PDB entry 4GKJ | X-ray diffraction, 3.30 A resolution | chains A and E of the 23 polymer chains in the assembly

Chain A:
Molecule: 16S rRNA
Organism: Thermus thermophilus
Sequence (1513 nucleotides; each row starts with the number of its first residue; note: 4 numbers in that range are skipped by the numbering (no residue carries them; nothing is unmodelled there)):
     5 UGGAGAGUUU GAUCCUGGCU CAGGGUGAAC GCUGGCGGCG UGCCUAAGAC AUGCAAGUCG
    65 UGCGGGCCGC GGGGUUUUAC UCCGUGGUCA GCGGCGGACG GGUGAGUAAC GCGUGGGUGA
   125 CCUACCCGGA AGAGGGGGAC AACCCGGGGA AACUCGGGCU AAUCCCCCAU GUGGACCCGC
   185 CCCUUGGGGU GUGUCCAAAG GGCUUUGCCC GCUUCCGGAU GGGCCCGCGU CCCAUCAGCU
   245 AGUUGGUGGG GUAAUGGCCC ACCAAGGCGA CGACGGGUAG CCGGUCUGAG AGGAUGGCCG
   305 GCCACAGGGG CACUGAGACA CGGGCCCCAC UCCUACGGGA GGCAGCAGUU AGGAAUCUUC
   365 CGCAAUGGGC GCAAGCCUGA CGGAGCGACG CCGCUUGGAG GAAGAAGCCC UUCGGGGUGU
   425 AAACUCCUGA ACCCGGGACG AAACCCCCGA CGAGGGGACU GACGGUACCG GGGUAAUAGC
   485 GCCGGCCAAC UCCGUGCCAG CAGCCGCGGU AAUACGGAGG GCGCGAGCGU UACCCGGAUU
   545 CACUGGGCGU AAAGGGCGUG UAGGCGGCCU GGGGCGUCCC AUGUGAAAGA CCACGGCUCA
   605 ACCGUGGGGG AGCGUGGGAU ACGCUCAGGC UAGACGGUGG GAGAGGGUGG UGGAAUUCCC
   665 GGAGUAGCGG UGAAAUGCGC AGAUACCGGG AGGAACGCCG AUGGCGAAGG CAGCCACCUG
   725 GUCCACCCGU GACGCUGAGG CGCGAAAGCG UGGGGAGCAA ACCGGAUUAG AUACCCGGGU
   785 AGUCCACGCC CUAAACGAUG CGCGCUAGGU CUCUGGGUCU CCUGGGGGCC GAAGCUAACG
   845 CGUUAAGCGC GCCGCCUGGG GAGUACGGCC GCAAGGCUGA AACUCAAAGG AAUUGACGGG
   905 GGCCCGCACA AGCGGUGGAG CAUGUGGUUU AAUUCGAAGC AACGCGAAGA ACCUUACCAG
   965 GCCUUGACAU GCUAGGGAAC CCGGGUGAAA GCCUGGGGUG CCCCGCGAGG GGAGCCCUAG
  1025 CACAGGUGCU GCAUGGCCGU CGUCAGCUCG UGCCGUGAGG UGUUGGGUUA AGUCCCGCAA
  1085 CGAGCGCAAC CCCCGCCGUU AGUUGCCAGC GGUUCGGCCG GGCACUCUAA CGGGACUGCC
  1145 CGCGAAAGCG GGAGGAAGGA GGGGACGACG UCUGGUCAGC AUGGCCCUUA CGGCCUGGGC
  1205 GACACACGUG CUACAAUGCC CACUACAAAG CGAUGCCACC CGGCAACGGG GAGCUAAUCG
  1265 CAAAAAGGUG GGCCCAGUUC GGAUUGGGGU CUGCAACCCG ACCCCAUGAA GCCGGAAUCG
  1325 CUAGUAAUCG CGGAUCAGCC AUGCCGCGGU GAAUACGUUC CCGGGCCUUG UACACACCGC
  1385 CCGUCACGCC AUGGGAGCGG GCUCUACCCG AAGUCGCCGG GAGCCUACGG GCAGGCGCCG
  1445 AGGGUAGGGC CCGUGACUGG GGCGAAGUCG UAACAAGGUA GCUGUACCGG AAGGUGCGGC
  1505 UGGAUCA
  1516 CUUUCU
Construct notes: insertion (1005, 1013, 1225-1226); conflict U1517 (C1508 in 48256), U1519 (C1510 in 48256)
Bound ions: Mg2+ site 1 near U12 (its only coordinating residue here); Mg2+ site 2 near G21 (its only coordinating residue here); Mg2+ site 3 near C48 (its only coordinating residue here); Mg2+ site 4 near A53 (its only coordinating residue here); Mg2+ site 5: A109, G110, G284; Mg2+ site 6 near G115 (its only coordinating residue here); Mg2+ site 7 near G133 (its only coordinating residue here); Mg2+ site 8 near G152 (its only coordinating residue here); Mg2+ site 9 near A201 (its only coordinating residue here); Mg2+ site 10 near G246 (its only coordinating residue here); Mg2+ site 11 near G252 (its only coordinating residue here); Mg2+ site 12: G255, U256; 54 more Mg2+ sites not listed
Ligand contacts: paromomycin (PAR): G1387, U1388, C1389, A1390, C1391, C1467, G1468, A1469, A1470, G1471, U1472, C1473

Chain E:
Protein: 30S ribosomal protein S5
Organism: Thermus thermophilus
Reference sequence: Q5SHQ5 (RS5_THET8); numbering as in UniProt (aligned over 5-154)
Sequence (150 residues; row label = number of the first residue in the row):
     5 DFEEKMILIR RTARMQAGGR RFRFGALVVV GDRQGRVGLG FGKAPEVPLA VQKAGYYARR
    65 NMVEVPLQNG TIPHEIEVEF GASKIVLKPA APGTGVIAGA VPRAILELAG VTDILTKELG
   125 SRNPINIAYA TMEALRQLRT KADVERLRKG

Interface between chain A and chain E:
Residue-residue contacts - 81 pairs, chain A then chain E:
  U5(A) with Ala95(E), base contact
  G6(A) with Ala94(E), base contact; Ala95(E), hydrogen bond to the base; Thr98(E), hydrogen bond to the base; Leu119(E), base contact
  G7(A) with Lys92(E), hydrogen bond to the base; Ile101(E), phosphate contact; Leu119(E), sugar contact; Thr120(E), hydrogen bond to the sugar; Lys121(E), base contact
  A8(A) with Ile101(E), sugar contact; Ala102(E), hydrogen bond to the sugar; Gly103(E), hydrogen bond to the sugar; Arg107(E), base contact; Thr120(E), sugar contact
  G9(A) with Lys121(E), salt bridge to the phosphate; Glu122(E), hydrogen bond to the phosphate; Arg126(E), base contact
  A10(A) with Arg126(E), salt bridge to the phosphate
  G15(A) with Ala17(E), hydrogen bond to the base; Arg18(E), base contact; Met19(E), base contact; Arg24(E), hydrogen bond to the sugar
  A16(A) with Thr16(E), sugar contact; Ala17(E), hydrogen bond to the sugar
  U17(A) with Arg14(E), phosphate contact
  C18(A) with Arg14(E), salt bridge to the phosphate; Asn127(E), hydrogen bond to the phosphate; Asn130(E), phosphate contact
  C19(A) with Ala86(E), sugar contact; Ser125(E), hydrogen bond to the phosphate; Asn127(E), hydrogen bond to the phosphate; Asn130(E), hydrogen bond to the phosphate
  U20(A) with Ser125(E), phosphate contact
  A542(A) with Lys121(E), salt bridge to the phosphate; Arg126(E), salt bridge to the phosphate
  U543(A) with Leu123(E), base contact
  A841(A) with Gly85(E), phosphate contact
  U898(A) with Arg18(E), sugar contact; Met19(E), hydrogen bond to the sugar
  G899(A) with Met19(E), sugar contact; Gln20(E), hydrogen bond to the sugar; Ala21(E), phosphate contact
  A900(A) with Ala21(E), phosphate contact
  C1051(A) with Gln20(E), sugar contact; Arg25(E), phosphate contact
  U1052(A) with Arg18(E), salt bridge to the phosphate; Gln20(E), phosphate contact; Arg25(E), salt bridge to the phosphate
  C1053(A) with Arg27(E), salt bridge to the phosphate; Pro49(E), phosphate contact
  G1054(A) with Pro49(E), phosphate contact; Lys57(E), salt bridge to the phosphate
  U1055(A) with Lys57(E), salt bridge to the phosphate
  G1056(A) with Tyr60(E), phosphate contact; Tyr61(E), hydrogen bond to the phosphate
  U1060(A) with Phe84(E), sugar contact; Ile129(E), sugar contact; Asn130(E), hydrogen bond to the sugar; Tyr133(E), sugar contact
  G1061(A) with Arg14(E), hydrogen bond to the phosphate; Phe45(E), sugar contact; Tyr133(E), hydrogen bond to the phosphate
  A1062(A) with Arg14(E), salt bridge to the phosphate; Thr16(E), hydrogen bond to the phosphate; Ala17(E), sugar contact; Phe45(E), phosphate contact; Lys47(E), salt bridge to the phosphate
  G1063(A) with Thr16(E), hydrogen bond to the phosphate; Ala17(E), phosphate contact; Arg27(E), phosphate contact; Lys47(E), salt bridge to the phosphate
  C1173(A) with Arg25(E), hydrogen bond to the base
  G1174(A) with Gly22(E), hydrogen bond to the sugar; Arg25(E), hydrogen bond to the sugar
  U1175(A) with Gly22(E), sugar contact
  A1378(A) with Met19(E), base contact
  C1379(A) with Arg24(E), salt bridge to the phosphate
  A1380(A) with Gln20(E), hydrogen bond to the base; Gly22(E), base contact; Gly23(E), base contact
Other interface residues (no listed pair), chain A (36 interface residues in all): G541, G1064
Other interface residues (no listed pair), chain E (44 interface residues in all): Ala48, Leu53, Ser87, Pro96

Summary:
Chain A and chain E form an interface of 36 and 44 residues respectively, with 26 hydrogen bonds and 14 salt
bridges. Polar pairs include G6(A)-Ala95(E), G6(A)-Thr98(E) and G7(A)-Lys92(E). Bound to chain A: paromomycin.
A109(A), G110(A) and G284(A) form the Mg2+ site 5.
Here chain A is 16S rRNA and chain E is 30S ribosomal protein S5, both from Thermus thermophilus. Entry 4GKJ
(Structure of the Thermus thermophilus 30S ribosomal subunit complexed with a human mitochondrial anticodon
stem loop ...) was determined by X-ray diffraction, deposited together with 4GKK.
